PDB entry 4NSW | X-ray diffraction, 2.20 A resolution | chains A and B

== Chain A (and B) ==
Protein: Arf-GAP with coiled-coil, ANK repeat and PH domain-containing protein 1
Organism: Homo sapiens
Notes: chain B of this document is another copy of the same molecule, construct and numbering; everything in this record applies to it too
UniProtKB: Q15027 (ACAP1_HUMAN); residue numbers follow UniProt; this construct covers 1-377
Amino-acid sequence (382 residues; each row starts with the number of its first residue; numbers below 1 keep their minus sign (Gly-4 is residue -4)):
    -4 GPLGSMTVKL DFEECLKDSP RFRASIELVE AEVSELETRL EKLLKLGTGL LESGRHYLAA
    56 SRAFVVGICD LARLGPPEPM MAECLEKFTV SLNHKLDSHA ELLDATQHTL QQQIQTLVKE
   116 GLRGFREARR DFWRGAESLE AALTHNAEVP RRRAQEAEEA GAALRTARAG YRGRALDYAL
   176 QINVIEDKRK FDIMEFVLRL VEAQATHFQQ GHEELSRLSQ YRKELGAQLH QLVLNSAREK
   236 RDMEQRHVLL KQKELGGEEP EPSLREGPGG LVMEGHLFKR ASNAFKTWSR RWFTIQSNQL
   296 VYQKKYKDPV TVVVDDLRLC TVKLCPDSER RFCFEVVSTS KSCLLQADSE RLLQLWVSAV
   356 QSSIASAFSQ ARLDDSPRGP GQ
Not modelled in the structure: -4, 365-377 (chain B: -4 to -1, 362-377)
Differences from the reference sequence: expression tag (-4 to 0)
Curated features (UniProtKB/Swiss-Prot):
  - natural variant: Lys114 (K114R: In a breast cancer sample), Arg129 (R129Q: In a colorectal cancer sample)
  - mutagenesis: Ser14 (S14A: No effect on interaction with ITGB1), Ser29 (S29A: No effect on interaction with ITGB1), Lys274 (K274N: Loss of binding to PIP2 and PIP3. Loss of association with endosomal tubules when coexpressed with PIP5K1C), Ser277 (S277A: No effect on interaction with ITGB1), Phe280 (F280A: Reduced membrane binding and ability to induce liposome tubulation; F280E: Almost abolishes membrane binding; F280W: Preserves membrane binding and ability to tubulate liposomes), Thr289 (T289A: No effect on interaction with ITGB1), Ser358 (S358A: No effect on interaction with ITGB1)
Reported in the primary citation:
  - mutagenesis - F280A: decreased binding to membrane
  - mutagenesis - F280E: abolished binding to membrane
  - mutagenesis - F280W, Y301E, Y301W: unchanged binding to membrane

== How chain A and chain B interact ==
Contacting residue pairs - 232 pairs, chain A then chain B:
  Ser0(A) with Pro71(B)
  Phe7(A) with Leu250(B), hydrophobic
  Leu11(A) with Leu250(B), hydrophobic; Pro255(B)
  Lys12(A) with Pro255(B); Glu269(B), salt bridge; Trp287(B)
  Asp13(A) with His271(B), hydrogen bond (backbone-side chain)
  Ser14(A) with Trp287(B)
  Pro15(A) with Trp287(B); Tyr301(B)
  Arg16(A) with Tyr301(B), hydrogen bond
  Ala19(A) with Tyr301(B), hydrophobic
  Glu30(A) with Leu69(B)
  Leu31(A) with Leu66(B), hydrophobic; Leu69(B), hydrophobic
  Arg34(A) with Asp65(B), hydrogen bond (side chain-backbone); Leu66(B); Arg68(B); Leu69(B)
  Leu35(A) with Leu66(B), hydrophobic
  Leu38(A) with Phe59(B), hydrophobic; Ile63(B), hydrophobic; Leu66(B), hydrophobic
  Leu41(A) with Ala58(B); Phe59(B); Gly62(B)
  Gly42(A) with Phe59(B)
  Gly44(A) with Ala55(B)
  Leu45(A) with Tyr52(B); Ser56(B); Phe59(B), hydrophobic
  Ser48(A) with His51(B), hydrogen bond; Tyr52(B)
  Gly49(A) with Tyr52(B)
  His51(A) with Ser48(B)
  Tyr52(A) with Leu45(B); Ser48(B); Gly49(B); Tyr52(B), hydrophobic; His94(B), hydrogen bond; Leu98(B)
  Ala55(A) with Gly44(B); Ser48(B)
  Ser56(A) with Leu45(B)
  Ala58(A) with Leu41(B)
  Phe59(A) with Leu38(B), hydrophobic; Leu41(B); Gly42(B); Leu45(B), hydrophobic; Leu105(B), hydrophobic; Phe191(B), hydrophobic; Leu195(B), hydrophobic
  Gly62(A) with Leu38(B); Leu41(B)
  Ile63(A) with Leu38(B); Phe191(B), hydrophobic; Val192(B), hydrophobic; Leu195(B), hydrophobic
  Asp65(A) with Arg34(B), salt bridge
  Leu66(A) with Leu31(B), hydrophobic; Arg34(B); Leu35(B), hydrophobic; Ile188(B), hydrophobic
  Arg68(A) with Arg34(B)
  Leu69(A) with Glu27(B); Glu30(B); Leu31(B); Arg34(B); Arg184(B)
  Pro71(A) with Glu27(B); Arg184(B)
  Glu73(A) with Lys185(B), salt bridge
  Met75(A) with Met189(B), hydrophobic
  Met76(A) with Ile188(B), hydrophobic; Met189(B), hydrophobic
  Cys79(A) with Met189(B), hydrophobic
  Phe83(A) with Val192(B), hydrophobic; Leu193(B), hydrophobic; Val196(B), hydrophobic
  Leu87(A) with Gln199(B)
  Lys90(A) with Gln199(B); Phe203(B)
  His94(A) with Tyr52(B), hydrogen bond; His94(B)
  Leu98(A) with Tyr52(B)
  Leu105(A) with Phe59(B), hydrophobic
  Glu135(A) with Arg285(B)
  Leu138(A) with Glu254(B); Phe273(B); Arg285(B); Asp343(B)
  Thr139(A) with Phe273(B)
  Asn141(A) with Arg326(B), hydrogen bond (backbone-side chain); Asp343(B)
  Ala142(A) with Phe273(B), hydrophobic; Arg325(B); Gln341(B)
  Glu143(A) with Arg325(B)
  Val144(A) with Arg326(B)
  Arg146(A) with Cys320(B); Ser323(B); Glu324(B), hydrogen bond (backbone-backbone); Arg325(B); Arg326(B); Phe327(B)
  Ala152(A) with Arg326(B)
  Leu159(A) with Glu254(B)
  Arg160(A) with Gly252(B); Glu253(B)
  Arg163(A) with Gly252(B); Glu253(B); Glu254(B), salt bridge; Pro255(B)
  Ala164(A) with Gly251(B); Gly252(B)
  Arg167(A) with Leu250(B); Gly251(B), hydrogen bond (side chain-backbone); Glu253(B), salt bridge; Pro255(B)
  Gly168(A) with Lys246(B)
  Leu171(A) with His242(B); Leu250(B), hydrophobic
  Asp172(A) with Lys246(B), salt bridge
  Leu175(A) with Met238(B), hydrophobic; Glu239(B); His242(B)
  Gln176(A) with Lys235(B)
  Val179(A) with Lys235(B)
  Asp182(A) with Ser231(B), hydrogen bond
  Arg184(A) with Gly70(B)
  Lys185(A) with Glu73(B); Met76(B)
  Phe186(A) with Leu224(B), hydrophobic; Leu227(B), hydrophobic; Ser231(B)
  Ile188(A) with Leu66(B), hydrophobic; Met76(B), hydrophobic
  Met189(A) with Met75(B), hydrophobic; Met76(B), hydrophobic; Leu224(B)
  Glu190(A) with Leu224(B)
  Phe191(A) with Phe59(B), hydrophobic; Ile63(B), hydrophobic
  Val192(A) with Ile63(B), hydrophobic; Phe83(B), hydrophobic
  Leu193(A) with Phe83(B), hydrophobic; Arg217(B); Gly221(B)
  Leu195(A) with Ile63(B), hydrophobic
  Val196(A) with Phe83(B), hydrophobic; Leu210(B), hydrophobic; Arg217(B)
  Glu197(A) with Arg217(B), salt bridge
  Gln199(A) with Leu87(B); Lys90(B); Leu210(B)
  Ala200(A) with Leu210(B); Arg217(B)
  His202(A) with Phe203(B)
  Phe203(A) with Lys90(B); His202(B); Phe203(B), hydrophobic; Gly206(B); His207(B); Leu210(B), hydrophobic
  Gln204(A) with His207(B)
  Gly206(A) with Phe203(B)
  His207(A) with Phe203(B); Gln204(B); His207(B)
  Leu210(A) with Gln199(B); Ala200(B), hydrophobic; Phe203(B), hydrophobic
  Arg217(A) with Leu193(B); Val196(B); Glu197(B), salt bridge; Ala200(B)
  Gly221(A) with Leu193(B)
  Leu224(A) with Phe186(B), hydrophobic; Met189(B), hydrophobic; Glu190(B)
  Val228(A) with Phe186(B), hydrophobic
  Ser231(A) with Asp182(B), hydrogen bond
  Lys235(A) with Val179(B)
  Met238(A) with Leu175(B), hydrophobic
  Arg241(A) with Phe7(B)
  His242(A) with Leu171(B); Leu175(B)
  Leu245(A) with Phe7(B), hydrophobic; Leu11(B), hydrophobic
  Lys246(A) with Asp172(B), salt bridge
  Leu250(A) with Arg167(B)
  Gly251(A) with Arg160(B)
  Gly252(A) with Arg160(B); Arg163(B)
  Glu253(A) with Arg163(B); Arg167(B), hydrogen bond (backbone-side chain)
  Glu254(A) with Leu138(B); Leu159(B); Arg163(B), salt bridge
  Pro255(A) with Leu11(B); Lys12(B); Arg163(B)
  Ser258(A) with Lys12(B), hydrogen bond
  Arg260(A) with Lys12(B)
  Glu269(A) with Lys12(B), salt bridge
  His271(A) with Asp13(B), hydrogen bond (side chain-backbone)
  Phe273(A) with Leu138(B); Thr139(B); Ala142(B), hydrophobic
  Arg285(A) with Leu138(B); Arg163(B)
  Trp287(A) with Ser14(B); Pro15(B)
  Lys300(A) with Pro15(B); Ala19(B); Glu22(B), salt bridge
  Tyr301(A) with Pro15(B); Arg16(B), hydrogen bond; Ala19(B), hydrophobic
  Glu324(A) with Pro145(B); Arg146(B), hydrogen bond (backbone-backbone)
  Arg325(A) with Ala142(B); Glu143(B), hydrogen bond (side chain-backbone)
  Arg326(A) with Asn141(B), hydrogen bond (side chain-backbone); Val144(B); Arg146(B); Ala152(B)
  Gln341(A) with Ala142(B)
  Asp343(A) with Leu138(B); Asn141(B)
Also at the interface, not in a pair above, chain A (129 interface residues in all): Pro-3, Glu22, Ala67, Gly70, Leu80, Ile109, Pro145, Arg147, Asn178, Leu220, Glu234, Glu239, Lys299, Lys302
Also at the interface, not in a pair above, chain B (127 interface residues in all): Met1, Cys79, Leu80, Thr101, Ala155, Ala164, Gly168, Asn178, Glu181, Leu220, Val228, Glu234, Leu245, Lys299, Lys300

== In short ==
Chain A and chain B form an interface of 129 and 127 residues respectively, with 18 hydrogen bonds and 12 salt
bridges. Polar contacts include Lys12(A)-Glu269(B), Asp65(A)-Arg34(B) and Glu73(A)-Lys185(B). The paper
reports that F280A of chain A reduces binding to membrane; F280E of chain A abolishes binding to membrane; 5
substitutions were tested in all.
Both chains are Arf-GAP with coiled-coil, ANK repeat and PH domain-containing protein 1 (Homo sapiens). Entry
4NSW (Crystal structure of the BAR-PH domain of ACAP1) was determined by X-ray diffraction, deposited together
with 4CKG and 4CKH.
